PDB entry 6OBB | X-ray diffraction, 1.90 A resolution | chain A

# Chain A
Protein: Tyrosine-protein kinase JAK2
Organism: Homo sapiens
Notes: EC 2.7.10.2
UniProtKB: O60674 (JAK2_HUMAN); residue numbers follow UniProt; this construct covers 536-812
Chain sequence (289 residues; numbered 536 to 824; the number before each row is that of its first residue):
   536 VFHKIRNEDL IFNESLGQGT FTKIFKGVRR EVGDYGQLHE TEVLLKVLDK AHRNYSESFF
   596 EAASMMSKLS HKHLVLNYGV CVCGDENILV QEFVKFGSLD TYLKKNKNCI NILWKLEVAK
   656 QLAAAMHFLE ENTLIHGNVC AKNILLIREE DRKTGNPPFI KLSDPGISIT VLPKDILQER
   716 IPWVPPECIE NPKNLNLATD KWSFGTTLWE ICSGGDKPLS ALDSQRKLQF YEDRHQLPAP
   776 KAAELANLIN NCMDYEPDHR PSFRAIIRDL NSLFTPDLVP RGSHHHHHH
Not modelled in the structure: 536, 809-824
Differences from the reference sequence: engineered mutation Ala-659 (Trp in O60674), Ala-777 (Trp in O60674), His-794 (Phe in O60674); expression tag (813-824)
Curated features (UniProtKB/Swiss-Prot):
  - site: Asp-710, Ile-711 (Breakpoint for translocation to form PCM1-JAK2 fusion protein)
  - modified residue: Tyr-570 (Phosphotyrosine)
  - natural variant: Phe-537 to Lys-539 (sequence variant, change not given here; In myeloproliferative disorder with erythrocytosis), His-538 to Lys-539 (sequence variant, change not given here; In myeloproliferative disorder with erythrocytosis), Lys-539 (K539L: In myeloproliferative disorder with erythrocytosis), Lys-607 (K607N: In AML), Val-617 (V617F: In PV, THCYT3 and AML; V617I: In THCYT3)
Ligand contacts: M3Y (5-amino-N-phenyl-3-[(4-sulfamoylphenyl)amino]-1H-1,2,4-triazole-1-carboxamide): Leu-551, Ile-559, Leu-579, Lys-581, Val-610, Gln-626, Glu-627, Phe-628, Val-629, Lys-630, Phe-631, Gly-632, Ser-633, Lys-677, Asn-678, Leu-680, Ser-698
From the paper describing this entry:
  - binding site for M3Y: Lys-581

# Overview
Chain A binds compound M3Y. From the paper: a binding site for M3Y at Lys-581.
Chain A is Tyrosine-protein kinase JAK2 (Homo sapiens); the structure, JAK2 JH2 in complex with JAK170, was
determined by X-ray diffraction (same publication as 6OAV, 6OBF, 6OBL and 6OCC).
